Entry 6XCO (X-ray diffraction, 2.90 A resolution); this record covers chains B and D of the 4 polymer chains in the assembly.

== Chain B ==
Name: Hybrid Insulin Peptide, MHC class II HLA-DQ-beta-1 fusion
Source organism: Homo sapiens
UniProt: O19707 (O19707_HUMAN); residues 43-234 here correspond to UniProt positions 1-192 (UniProt number = residue number - 42)
Amino-acid sequence (230 residues; each row starts with the number of its first residue; note: 15 numbers in that range are skipped by the numbering (no residue carries them; nothing is unmodelled there); numbers below 1 keep their minus sign (Gly-2 is residue -2)):
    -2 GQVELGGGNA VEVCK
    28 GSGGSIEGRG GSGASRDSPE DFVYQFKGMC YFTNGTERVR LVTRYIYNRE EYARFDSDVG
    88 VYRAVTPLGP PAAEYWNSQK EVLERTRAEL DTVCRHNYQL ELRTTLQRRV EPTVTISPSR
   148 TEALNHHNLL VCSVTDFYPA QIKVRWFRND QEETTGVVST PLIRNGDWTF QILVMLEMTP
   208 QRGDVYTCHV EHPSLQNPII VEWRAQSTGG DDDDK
Not modelled in the structure: 28-42, 147-155, 232-242
Construct notes: linker (28-42); expression tag (235-242)
Cystine bridges: Cys57-Cys121, Cys159-Cys215
Glycans and other covalent adducts: N-acetylglucosamine (NAG) linked to Asn61

== Chain D ==
Name: T-CELL-RECEPTOR, A1.9-alpha chain
Source organism: Homo sapiens
Amino-acid sequence (205 residues; each row starts with the number of its first residue; note: 16 numbers in that range are skipped by the numbering (no residue carries them; nothing is unmodelled there); numbering starts at 0):
     0 MEDQVTQSPE ALRLQEGESS SLNCSYTVSG
    36 LRGLFWYRQD PGKGPEFLFT LYSA
    63 GEEKEK
    74 ERLKATLTK
    85 KESFLHITAP KPEDSATYLC AVQAGGNNRL AFGKGNQVVV IPNIQNPDPA VYQLRDSKSS
   145 DKSVCLFTDF DSQTNVSQSK DSDVYITDKC VLDMRSMDFK SNSAVAWSNK SDFACANAFN
   205 NSIIPEDTFF PSPESS
Not modelled in the structure: 0-2, 164-165, 208-220
Cystine bridges: Cys23-Cys104, Cys149-Cys199

== How chain B and chain D interact ==
Residue-residue contacts - 14 pairs, chain B then chain D:
  Gln-1(B) with Ser28(D), hydrogen bond; Gly29(D), hydrogen bond (side chain-backbone)
  Val0(B) with Ser28(D), hydrogen bond (backbone-side chain); Gly29(D)
  Leu2(B) with Gly29(D); Leu36(D); Arg37(D); Gly109(D)
  Glu108(B) with Tyr57(D)
  Glu111(B) with Tyr57(D); Lys66(D), salt bridge
  Arg112(B) with Tyr57(D)
  Ala115(B) with Tyr57(D), hydrophobic
  Asp118(B) with Ser58(D)
Interface residues without a listed pair, chain B (11 interface residues in all): Gly-2, Thr119, His123

== Summary ==
11 residues of chain B and 8 residues of chain D are in contact; the contacts include 3 hydrogen bonds and 1
salt bridge. Among the polar pairs are Glu111(B)-Lys66(D), Gln-1(B)-Ser28(D) and Gln-1(B)-Gly29(D).
N-acetylglucosamine is covalently linked to Asn61(B).
Here chain B is Hybrid Insulin Peptide, MHC class II HLA-DQ-beta-1 fusion and chain D is T-CELL-RECEPTOR,
A1.9-alpha chain, both from Homo sapiens. Entry 6XCO (Immune receptor complex) was determined by X-ray
diffraction, deposited together with 6XC9 and 6XCP.
